7MT2 - chains a and l of the 54 polymer chains in the assembly; structure by electron microscopy, 2.76 A resolution.

== Chain a ==
Molecule: 16S rRNA
Organism: Mycobacterium tuberculosis H37Rv
Sequence (1537 nucleotides; row label = number of the first residue in the row):
     1 UUUUGUUUGG AGAGUUUGAU CCUGGCUCAG GACGAACGCU GGCGGCGUGC UUAACACAUG
    61 CAAGUCGAAC GGAAAGGUCU CUUCGGAGAU ACUCGAGUGG CGAACGGGUG AGUAACACGU
   121 GGGUGAUCUG CCCUGCACUU CGGGAUAAGC CUGGGAAACU GGGUCUAAUA CCGGAUAGGA
   181 CCACGGGAUG CAUGUCUUGU GGUGGAAAGC GCUUUAGCGG UGUGGGAUGA GCCCGCGGCC
   241 UAUCAGCUUG UUGGUGGGGU GACGGCCUAC CAAGGCGACG ACGGGUAGCC GGCCUGAGAG
   301 GGUGUCCGGC CACACUGGGA CUGAGAUACG GCCCAGACUC CUACGGGAGG CAGCAGUGGG
   361 GAAUAUUGCA CAAUGGGCGC AAGCCUGAUG CAGCGACGCC GCGUGGGGGA UGACGGCCUU
   421 CGGGUUGUAA ACCUCUUUCA CCAUCGACGA AGGUCCGGGU UCUCUCGGAU UGACGGUAGG
   481 UGGAGAAGAA GCACCGGCCA ACUACGUGCC AGCAGCCXCG GUAAUACGUA GGGUGCGAGC
   541 GUUGUCCGGA AUUACUGGGC GUAAAGAGCU CGUAGGUGGU UUGUCGCGUU GUUCGUGAAA
   601 UCUCACGGCU UAACUGUGAG CGUGCGGGCG AUACGGGCAG ACUAGAGUAC UGCAGGGGAG
   661 ACUGGAAUUC CUGGUGUAGC GGUGGAAUGC GCAGAUAUCA GGAGGAACAC CGGUGGCGAA
   721 GGCGGGUCUC UGGGCAGUAA CUGACGCUGA GGAGCGAAAG CGUGGGGAGC GAACAGGAUU
   781 AGAUACCCUG GUAGUCCACG CCGUAAACGG UGGGUACUAG GUGUGGGUUU CCUUCCUUGG
   841 GAUCCGUGCC GUAGCUAACG CAUUAAGUAC CCCGCCUGGG GAGUACGGCC GCAAGGCUAA
   901 AACUCAAAGG AAUUGACGGG GGCCCGCACA AGCGGCGGAG CAUGUGGAUU AAUUCGAUGX
   961 AACGCGAAGA ACCUUACCUG GGUUUGACAU GCACAGGACG CGUCUAGAGA UAGGCGUUCC
  1021 CUUGUGGCCU GUGUGCAGGU GGUGCAUGGC UGUCGUCAGC UCGUGUCGUG AGAUGUUGGG
  1081 UUAAGUCCCG CAACGAGCGC AACCCUUGUC UCAUGUUGCC AGCACGUAAU GGUGGGGACU
  1141 CGUGAGAGAC UGCCGGGGUC AACUCGGAGG AAGGUGGGGA UGACGUCAAG UCAUCAUGCC
  1201 CCUUAUGUCC AGGGCUUCAC ACAUGCUACA AUGGCCGGUA CAAAGGGCUG CGAUGCCGCG
  1261 AGGUUAAGCG AAUCCUUAAA AGCCGGUCUC AGUUCGGAUC GGGGUCUGCA ACUCGACCCC
  1321 GUGAAGUCGG AGUCGCUAGU AAUCGCAGAU CAGCAACGCU GCGGUGAAUA CGUUCCCGGG
  1381 CCUUGUACAC ACCGCCCGUC ACGUCAUGAA AGUCGGUAAC ACCCGAAGCC AGUGGCCUAA
  1441 CCCUCGGGAG GGAGCUGUCG AAGGUGGGAU CGGCGAUUGG GACGAAGUCG UAACAAGGUA
  1501 GCCGUACCGG AAGGUGCGGC UGGAUCACCU CCUUUCU
Not modelled in the structure: 1-7, 1527-1537
Modified positions: G7M (N7-methyl-guanosine-5'-monophosphate) at position 518, 2MG (2N-methylguanosine-5'-monophosphate) at position 959, 5MC (5-methylcytidine-5'-monophosphate) at position 960, 4OC (4n,o2'-methylcytidine-5'-monophosphate) at position 1395, UR3 (3-methyluridine-5'-monophoshate) at position 1491, MA6 (6N-dimethyladenosine-5'-monophoshate) at position 1511, MA6 (6N-dimethyladenosine-5'-monophoshate) at position 1512

== Chain l ==
Name: 30S ribosomal protein S12
Organism: Mycobacterium tuberculosis (strain ATCC 25618 / H37Rv)
Reference sequence: P9WH63 (RS12_MYCTU); numbering as in UniProt (aligned over 1-124)
Sequence (124 residues; row label = number of the first residue in the row):
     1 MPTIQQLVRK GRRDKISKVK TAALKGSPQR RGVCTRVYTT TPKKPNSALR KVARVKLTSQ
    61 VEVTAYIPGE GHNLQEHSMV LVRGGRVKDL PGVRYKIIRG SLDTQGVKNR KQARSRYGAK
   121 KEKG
Not modelled in the structure: 1, 124
UniProt features mapped onto this chain:
  - natural variant: Lys43 (K43R: In strain: 9106, 9181 and 4 more; K43T: In strain: TCVGH25), Lys88 (K88Q: In strain: F05; K88R: In strain: C37; K88T: In strain: F18)

== Chain a / chain l interface ==
Residue-residue contacts (107):
  A36(a) - Gln29(l)  hydrogen bond to the sugar
  C37(a) - Gln29(l)  sugar contact
  C37(a) - Ile98(l)  sugar contact
  G38(a) - Gly100(l)  sugar contact
  G38(a) - Ser115(l)  hydrogen bond to the sugar
  G38(a) - Gly118(l)  sugar contact
  C39(a) - Arg114(l)  hydrogen bond to the sugar
  C39(a) - Ser115(l)  sugar contact
  C39(a) - Ala119(l)  sugar contact
  C39(a) - Lys120(l)  salt bridge to the phosphate
  U40(a) - Lys120(l)  phosphate contact
  U40(a) - Lys121(l)  hydrogen bond to the phosphate
  C240(a) - Arg13(l)  salt bridge to the phosphate
  U241(a) - Arg13(l)  salt bridge to the phosphate
  G361(a) - Arg30(l)  phosphate contact
  G361(a) - Arg31(l)  salt bridge to the phosphate
  G361(a) - Thr58(l)  phosphate contact
  A362(a) - Ser27(l)  base contact
  A362(a) - Pro28(l)  base contact
  A362(a) - Gln29(l)  sugar contact
  A362(a) - Arg30(l)  salt bridge to the phosphate
  A362(a) - Arg31(l)  salt bridge to the phosphate
  A362(a) - Thr58(l)  hydrogen bond to the phosphate
  C492(a) - Arg114(l)  salt bridge to the phosphate
  C492(a) - Ser115(l)  phosphate contact
  C492(a) - Lys121(l)  salt bridge to the phosphate
  A493(a) - Ala113(l)  phosphate contact
  A493(a) - Arg114(l)  phosphate contact
  A493(a) - Ser115(l)  hydrogen bond to the phosphate
  C494(a) - Ala113(l)  phosphate contact
  C494(a) - Arg116(l)  salt bridge to the phosphate
  C509(a) - Ser47(l)  hydrogen bond to the sugar
  C510(a) - Ser47(l)  phosphate contact
  A511(a) - Ala48(l)  phosphate contact
  A511(a) - Leu49(l)  hydrogen bond to the phosphate
  A511(a) - Lys51(l)  salt bridge to the phosphate
  G512(a) - Asn46(l)  base contact
  G512(a) - Arg50(l)  hydrogen bond to the base
  G512(a) - Lys51(l)  salt bridge to the phosphate
  G512(a) - Gly69(l)  phosphate contact
  G512(a) - Glu70(l)  phosphate contact
  G512(a) - Gly71(l)  phosphate contact
  C513(a) - Asn46(l)  base contact
  C513(a) - Arg50(l)  base contact
  C513(a) - Tyr66(l)  hydrogen bond to the phosphate
  C513(a) - Pro68(l)  phosphate contact
  C513(a) - Gly69(l)  hydrogen bond to the phosphate
  C513(a) - Asp89(l)  hydrogen bond to the base
  C513(a) - Tyr117(l)  phosphate contact
  A514(a) - Val87(l)  base contact
  A514(a) - Lys88(l)  base contact
  A514(a) - Asp89(l)  hydrogen bond to the base
  A514(a) - Arg116(l)  salt bridge to the phosphate
  A514(a) - Tyr117(l)  phosphate contact
  G515(a) - Arg86(l)  hydrogen bond to the phosphate
  C516(a) - Arg86(l)  salt bridge to the phosphate
  C516(a) - Lys88(l)  phosphate contact
  C517(a) - Lys88(l)  salt bridge to the phosphate
  G7M_518(a) - Asn46(l)  base contact
  C519(a) - Asn46(l)  hydrogen bond to the base
  G520(a) - Asn46(l)  base contact
  G520(a) - Ser47(l)  base contact
  G528(a) - Arg110(l)  salt bridge to the phosphate
  U529(a) - Arg110(l)  phosphate contact
  U529(a) - Lys111(l)  hydrogen bond to the phosphate
  U529(a) - Gln112(l)  hydrogen bond to the phosphate
  A530(a) - Lys111(l)  phosphate contact
  A530(a) - Gln112(l)  hydrogen bond to the phosphate
  U542(a) - Arg83(l)  hydrogen bond to the sugar
  U543(a) - Pro28(l)  hydrogen bond to the sugar
  U543(a) - Gln29(l)  base contact
  U543(a) - Arg83(l)  sugar contact
  U543(a) - Gly84(l)  hydrogen bond to the sugar
  U543(a) - Gly85(l)  phosphate contact
  G544(a) - Thr21(l)  hydrogen bond to the phosphate
  G544(a) - Pro28(l)  sugar contact
  G544(a) - Gly85(l)  phosphate contact
  U545(a) - Lys20(l)  phosphate contact
  C546(a) - Lys20(l)  salt bridge to the phosphate
  U552(a) - Lys15(l)  base contact
  U553(a) - Arg12(l)  base contact
  U553(a) - Arg13(l)  hydrogen bond to the base
  U553(a) - Asp14(l)  hydrogen bond to the sugar
  A554(a) - Arg12(l)  base contact
  C555(a) - Leu7(l)  phosphate contact
  C555(a) - Arg12(l)  salt bridge to the phosphate
  G558(a) - Arg12(l)  hydrogen bond to the base
  G559(a) - Pro2(l)  base contact
  G576(a) - Gln5(l)  sugar contact
  C872(a) - Thr3(l)  phosphate contact
  C873(a) - Thr3(l)  phosphate contact
  C873(a) - Gln5(l)  phosphate contact
  C873(a) - Gln6(l)  base contact
  C873(a) - Arg9(l)  salt bridge to the phosphate
  G874(a) - Gln6(l)  hydrogen bond to the base
  G874(a) - Arg9(l)  salt bridge to the phosphate
  G874(a) - Lys10(l)  salt bridge to the phosphate
  C875(a) - Pro2(l)  base contact
  C875(a) - Gln6(l)  base contact
  U877(a) - Lys15(l)  sugar contact
  G878(a) - Lys15(l)  salt bridge to the phosphate
  U904(a) - Lys18(l)  base contact
  U904(a) - Arg94(l)  salt bridge to the phosphate
  C905(a) - Lys43(l)  phosphate contact
  A906(a) - Lys88(l)  salt bridge to the phosphate
  A1485(a) - Lys44(l)  salt bridge to the phosphate
  A1486(a) - Lys44(l)  salt bridge to the phosphate
Also at the interface, not in a pair above, chain a (57 interface residues in all): G25, A35, G491, G575, A750, A902, C903
Also at the interface, not in a pair above, chain l (61 interface residues in all): Leu24, Gly26, Leu81, Pro91, Gly92, Asn109

== Summary ==
The interface between chain a and chain l involves 57 residues on one side and 61 on the other; the contacts
include 26 hydrogen bonds and 25 salt bridges. Polar pairs include G512(a)-Arg50(l), C513(a)-Asp89(l) and
A514(a)-Asp89(l).
Here chain a is 16S rRNA (Mycobacterium tuberculosis H37Rv) and chain l is 30S ribosomal protein S12
(Mycobacterium tuberculosis (strain ATCC 25618 / H37Rv)). Entry 7MT2 (Mtb 70S initiation complex) was
determined by electron microscopy together with 7MSC, 7MSH, 7MSM, 7MSZ, 7MT3 and 7MT7 from the same study.
